Entry 6W7M (electron microscopy, 3.80 A resolution); this record covers chains A and D of the 20 polymer chains in the assembly.

[Chain A]
Molecule: 16S rRNA
Organism: Escherichia coli (strain K12)
Sequence (1542 nucleotides; numbered 1 to 1542; the number before each row is that of its first residue):
     1 AAAUUGAAGA GUUUGAUCAU GGCUCAGAUU GAACGCUGGC GGCAGGCCUA ACACAUGCAA
    61 GUCGAACGGU AACAGGAAGA AGCUUGCUUC UUUGCUGACG AGUGGCGGAC GGGUGAGUAA
   121 UGUCUGGGAA ACUGCCUGAU GGAGGGGGAU AACUACUGGA AACGGUAGCU AAUACCGCAU
   181 AACGUCGCAA GACCAAAGAG GGGGACCUUC GGGCCUCUUG CCAUCGGAUG UGCCCAGAUG
   241 GGAUUAGCUA GUAGGUGGGG UAACGGCUCA CCUAGGCGAC GAUCCCUAGC UGGUCUGAGA
   301 GGAUGACCAG CCACACUGGA ACUGAGACAC GGUCCAGACU CCUACGGGAG GCAGCAGUGG
   361 GGAAUAUUGC ACAAUGGGCG CAAGCCUGAU GCAGCCAUGC CGCGUGUAUG AAGAAGGCCU
   421 UCGGGUUGUA AAGUACUUUC AGCGGGGAGG AAGGGAGUAA AGUUAAUACC UUUGCUCAUU
   481 GACGUUACCC GCAGAAGAAG CACCGGCUAA CUCCGUGCCA GCAGCCGCGG UAAUACGGAG
   541 GGUGCAAGCG UUAAUCGGAA UUACUGGGCG UAAAGCGCAC GCAGGCGGUU UGUUAAGUCA
   601 GAUGUGAAAU CCCCGGGCUC AACCUGGGAA CUGCAUCUGA UACUGGCAAG CUUGAGUCUC
   661 GUAGAGGGGG GUAGAAUUCC AGGUGUAGCG GUGAAAUGCG UAGAGAUCUG GAGGAAUACC
   721 GGUGGCGAAG GCGGCCCCCU GGACGAAGAC UGACGCUCAG GUGCGAAAGC GUGGGGAGCA
   781 AACAGGAUUA GAUACCCUGG UAGUCCACGC CGUAAACGAU GUCGACUUGG AGGUUGUGCC
   841 CUUGAGGCGU GGCUUCCGGA GCUAACGCGU UAAGUCGACC GCCUGGGGAG UACGGCCGCA
   901 AGGUUAAAAC UCAAAUGAAU UGACGGGGGC CCGCACAAGC GGUGGAGCAU GUGGUUUAAU
   961 UCGAUGCAAC GCGAAGAACC UUACCUGGUC UUGACAUCCA CGGAAGUUUU CAGAGAUGAG
  1021 AAUGUGCCUU CGGGAACCGU GAGACAGGUG CUGCAUGGCU GUCGUCAGCU CGUGUUGUGA
  1081 AAUGUUGGGU UAAGUCCCGC AACGAGCGCA ACCCUUAUCC UUUGUUGCCA GCGGUCCGGC
  1141 CGGGAACUCA AAGGAGACUG CCAGUGAUAA ACUGGAGGAA GGUGGGGAUG ACGUCAAGUC
  1201 AUCAUGGCCC UUACGACCAG GGCUACACAC GUGCUACAAU GGCGCAUACA AAGAGAAGCG
  1261 ACCUCGCGAG AGCAAGCGGA CCUCAUAAAG UGCGUCGUAG UCCGGAUUGG AGUCUGCAAC
  1321 UCGACUCCAU GAAGUCGGAA UCGCUAGUAA UCGUGGAUCA GAAUGCCACG GUGAAUACGU
  1381 UCCCGGGCCU UGUACACACC GCCCGUCACA CCAUGGGAGU GGGUUGCAAA AGAAGUAGGU
  1441 AGCUUAACCU UCGGGAGGGC GCUUACCACU UUGUGAUUCA UGACUGGGGU GAAGUCGUAA
  1501 CAAGGUAACC GUAGGGGAAC CUGCGGUUGG AUCACCUCCU UA
Not modelled in the structure: 1391-1407, 1494-1503, 1540-1542

[Chain D]
Protein: 30S ribosomal protein S4
Organism: Escherichia coli (strain K12)
Reference sequence: P0A7V8 (RS4_ECOLI); numbering as in UniProt (aligned over 1-206)
Sequence (206 residues; each row starts with the number of its first residue):
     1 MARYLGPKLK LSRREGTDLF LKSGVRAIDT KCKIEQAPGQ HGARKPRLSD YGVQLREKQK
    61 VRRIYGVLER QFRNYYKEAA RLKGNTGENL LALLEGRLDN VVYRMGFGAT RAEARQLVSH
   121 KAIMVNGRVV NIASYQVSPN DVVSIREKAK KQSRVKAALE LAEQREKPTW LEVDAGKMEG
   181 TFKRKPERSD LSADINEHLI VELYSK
Not modelled in the structure: 1

[Chain A / chain D interface]
Residue-residue contacts (91):
  U4(A) / Arg-81(D)  base contact
  U4(A) / Lys-83(D)  hydrogen bond to the sugar
  U5(A) / Ala-80(D)  hydrogen bond to the sugar
  U5(A) / Leu-82(D)  hydrogen bond to the sugar
  U5(A) / Lys-83(D)  base contact
  U5(A) / Gly-84(D)  base contact
  G6(A) / Ala-80(D)  phosphate contact
  A8(A) / Gln-54(D)  base contact
  A8(A) / Glu-202(D)  hydrogen bond to the base
  A8(A) / Leu-203(D)  base contact
  A8(A) / Ser-205(D)  hydrogen bond to the base
  A8(A) / Lys-206(D)  base contact
  A26(A) / Lys-206(D)  base contact
  G27(A) / Arg-73(D)  phosphate contact
  A28(A) / Arg-73(D)  salt bridge to the phosphate
  C400(A) / Arg-70(D)  salt bridge to the phosphate
  C401(A) / Arg-70(D)  salt bridge to the phosphate
  G402(A) / Gln-71(D)  sugar contact
  G402(A) / Asn-74(D)  hydrogen bond to the phosphate
  C403(A) / Gln-71(D)  hydrogen bond to the phosphate
  C403(A) / Ser-119(D)  hydrogen bond to the phosphate
  C403(A) / Ile-132(D)  phosphate contact
  G404(A) / Ala-2(D)  hydrogen bond to the base
  G404(A) / Ser-119(D)  hydrogen bond to the phosphate
  U405(A) / Ala-2(D)  hydrogen bond to the base
  U405(A) / Arg-3(D)  salt bridge to the phosphate
  U405(A) / Leu-5(D)  base contact
  G406(A) / Arg-3(D)  sugar contact
  G406(A) / Leu-5(D)  phosphate contact
  G406(A) / Gln-116(D)  hydrogen bond to the sugar
  U407(A) / Lys-8(D)  salt bridge to the phosphate
  U407(A) / Gln-116(D)  hydrogen bond to the sugar
  A408(A) / Lys-8(D)  salt bridge to the phosphate
  U409(A) / Ser-23(D)  phosphate contact
  U409(A) / Lys-31(D)  salt bridge to the phosphate
  G410(A) / Arg-26(D)  salt bridge to the phosphate
  G410(A) / Lys-31(D)  salt bridge to the phosphate
  A411(A) / Arg-26(D)  salt bridge to the phosphate
  C418(A) / Gln-40(D)  base contact
  U426(A) / Lys-33(D)  phosphate contact
  U426(A) / Gly-39(D)  phosphate contact
  U427(A) / Arg-13(D)  salt bridge to the phosphate
  U427(A) / Gly-39(D)  hydrogen bond to the phosphate
  G428(A) / Pro-7(D)  phosphate contact
  G428(A) / Lys-10(D)  salt bridge to the phosphate
  U429(A) / Arg-13(D)  salt bridge to the phosphate
  U429(A) / Cys-32(D)  hydrogen bond to the phosphate
  A430(A) / Gly-6(D)  phosphate contact
  A430(A) / Pro-7(D)  phosphate contact
  A430(A) / Lys-8(D)  salt bridge to the phosphate
  A430(A) / Leu-9(D)  phosphate contact
  C436(A) / Arg-154(D)  hydrogen bond to the sugar
  U437(A) / His-120(D)  hydrogen bond to the base
  U437(A) / Gln-152(D)  sugar contact
  U437(A) / Arg-154(D)  hydrogen bond to the sugar
  U438(A) / His-120(D)  sugar contact
  U439(A) / Ser-119(D)  sugar contact
  U439(A) / His-120(D)  sugar contact
  U439(A) / Asn-131(D)  hydrogen bond to the sugar
  C489(A) / Lys-121(D)  salt bridge to the phosphate
  A499(A) / Ala-2(D)  base contact
  U508(A) / Tyr-51(D)  sugar contact
  U508(A) / Lys-206(D)  salt bridge to the phosphate
  A509(A) / Tyr-51(D)  phosphate contact
  A509(A) / Leu-55(D)  sugar contact
  C511(A) / His-41(D)  hydrogen bond to the phosphate
  U512(A) / His-41(D)  salt bridge to the phosphate
  G540(A) / Gln-40(D)  hydrogen bond to the base
  G541(A) / Gln-40(D)  hydrogen bond to the sugar
  G542(A) / Lys-10(D)  salt bridge to the phosphate
  G542(A) / Gly-39(D)  sugar contact
  G544(A) / Arg-56(D)  salt bridge to the phosphate
  G544(A) / Gln-59(D)  phosphate contact
  G544(A) / Arg-63(D)  salt bridge to the phosphate
  C545(A) / Gln-59(D)  hydrogen bond to the phosphate
  C545(A) / Arg-62(D)  salt bridge to the phosphate
  C545(A) / Glu-69(D)  sugar contact
  A546(A) / Arg-3(D)  base contact
  A546(A) / Tyr-4(D)  base contact
  A546(A) / Leu-68(D)  phosphate contact
  A546(A) / Glu-69(D)  phosphate contact
  A546(A) / Arg-70(D)  phosphate contact
  A547(A) / Ala-2(D)  phosphate contact
  C613(A) / Arg-81(D)  salt bridge to the phosphate
  U619(A) / Val-129(D)  hydrogen bond to the sugar
  U619(A) / Val-130(D)  base contact
  U619(A) / Asn-131(D)  hydrogen bond to the base
  U619(A) / Ile-132(D)  base contact
  C620(A) / Ile-132(D)  base contact
  C620(A) / Tyr-135(D)  sugar contact
  C1539(A) / Arg-47(D)  sugar contact
Interface residues without a listed pair, chain A (53 interface residues in all): A3, G9, G413, C419, G425, A510, U543
Interface residues without a listed pair, chain D (62 interface residues in all): Arg-14, Lys-22, Pro-38, Leu-48, Ser-49, Lys-58, Thr-110, Glu-113, Arg-115, Ser-134

[Summary]
The interface between chain A and chain D involves 53 residues on one side and 62 on the other; the contacts
include 25 hydrogen bonds and 22 salt bridges. Polar contacts include A8(A)/Glu-202(D), A8(A)/Ser-205(D) and
G404(A)/Ala-2(D).
Here chain A is 16S rRNA and chain D is 30S ribosomal protein S4, both from Escherichia coli (strain K12).
Entry 6W7M (30S-Inactive-high-Mg2+ + carbon layer) was determined by electron microscopy, deposited together
with 6W6K, 6W77, 6W7N and 6W7W.
